PDB entry 4C0B | X-ray diffraction, 2.77 A resolution | chains B and D

[Chain B]
Protein: mRNA cleavage and polyadenylation factor CLP1
From: Saccharomyces cerevisiae
UniProtKB: Q08685 (CLP1_YEAST); numbering as in UniProt (aligned over 1-445)
Chain sequence (446 residues; row label = number of the first residue in the row):
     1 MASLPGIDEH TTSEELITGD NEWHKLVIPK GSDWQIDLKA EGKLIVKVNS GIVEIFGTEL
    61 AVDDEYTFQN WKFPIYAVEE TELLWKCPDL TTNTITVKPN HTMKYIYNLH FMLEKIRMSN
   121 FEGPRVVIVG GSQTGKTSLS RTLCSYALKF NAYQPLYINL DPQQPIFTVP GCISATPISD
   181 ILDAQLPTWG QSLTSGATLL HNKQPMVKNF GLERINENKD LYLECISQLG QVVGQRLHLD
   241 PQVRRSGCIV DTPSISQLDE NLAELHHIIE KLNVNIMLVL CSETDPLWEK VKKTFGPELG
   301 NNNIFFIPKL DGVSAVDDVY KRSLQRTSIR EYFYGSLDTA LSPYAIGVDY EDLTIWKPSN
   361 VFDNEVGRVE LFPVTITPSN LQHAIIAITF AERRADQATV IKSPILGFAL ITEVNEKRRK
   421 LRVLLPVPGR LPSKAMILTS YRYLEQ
Not modelled in the structure: 1-16
Sequence notes: expression tag (446)
UniProt features mapped onto this chain:
  - binding site (ATP): D33, K72, Q133 to S138
  - mutagenesis: K136 (K136A: Completely abolishes interaction with PCF11. No effect on growth; when associated with A-137), T137 (T137A: Completely abolishes interaction with PCF11. No effect on growth; when associated with A-136), D161 (D161A: Compromises interaction with PCF11. No effect on growth)
Bound ions: Mg2+: T137 (together with ATP)
Residues lining bound ligands: ATP (adenosine-5'-triphosphate): D33, Q35, F56, K72, F73, P74, N100, G131, S132, Q133, T134, G135, K136, T137, S138, D161, S254, D311, G312, V313, S314, V316, Y320, K321

[Chain D]
Protein: PCF11P
From: Saccharomyces cerevisiae
UniProtKB: N1P6M1 (N1P6M1_YEASX); residue numbers follow UniProt; this construct covers 454-563
Chain sequence (110 residues; row label = number of the first residue in the row):
   454 GSQNTANTGI SNSNLNTTTT RKNIQSRNWY LSDSQWAAFK DDEITSTKHK NDYTDPHANK
   514 NIDKSALNIH ADENDEGSVD NTLGSDRSNE LEIRGKYVVV PETSQDMAFK
Not modelled in the structure: 454-459, 470-474, 501-563

[Chain B / chain D interface]
Residue-residue contacts (106; chain B residue first):
  Q154(B) - D494(D)
  Q154(B) - D495(D)  hydrogen bond
  T168(B) - Y483(D)
  A175(B) - W489(D)
  P177(B) - D494(D)
  S179(B) - D494(D)  hydrogen bond
  S179(B) - T498(D)
  Q191(B) - R480(D)  hydrogen bond
  S192(B) - R480(D)  hydrogen bond (backbone-side chain)
  S192(B) - Y483(D)
  L193(B) - R480(D)
  L193(B) - N481(D)  hydrogen bond (backbone-backbone)
  L193(B) - I497(D)  hydrophobic
  T194(B) - Q478(D)  hydrogen bond
  T194(B) - S479(D)
  T194(B) - R480(D)
  T194(B) - N481(D)
  S195(B) - Q478(D)
  S195(B) - S479(D)  hydrogen bond (side chain-backbone)
  S195(B) - N481(D)  hydrogen bond (backbone-side chain)
  G196(B) - Q478(D)  hydrogen bond (backbone-side chain)
  A197(B) - Q478(D)  hydrogen bond (backbone-side chain)
  T198(B) - Q478(D)
  H201(B) - I497(D)
  H201(B) - T498(D)
  H201(B) - T500(D)  hydrogen bond
  N202(B) - I497(D)
  Q204(B) - L484(D)
  Q204(B) - W489(D)  hydrogen bond (backbone-side chain)
  Q204(B) - F492(D)
  Q204(B) - I497(D)
  P205(B) - Y483(D)  hydrophobic
  P205(B) - W489(D)
  M206(B) - L484(D)
  M206(B) - S485(D)
  M206(B) - D486(D)
  M206(B) - W489(D)  hydrophobic
  K208(B) - D486(D)  salt bridge
  V232(B) - D486(D)
  V232(B) - W489(D)  hydrophobic
  Q235(B) - A490(D)
  R236(B) - W489(D)  hydrogen bond (side chain-backbone)
  R236(B) - A490(D)
  R236(B) - F492(D)  hydrogen bond (side chain-backbone)
  R236(B) - D494(D)  salt bridge
  L239(B) - A490(D)
  L239(B) - A491(D)
  L239(B) - K493(D)  hydrogen bond (backbone-side chain)
  D240(B) - F492(D)
  Q242(B) - D495(D)
  E331(B) - R480(D)  hydrogen bond (backbone-side chain)
  Y332(B) - R480(D)  hydrogen bond (backbone-side chain)
  Y332(B) - Y483(D)
  Y334(B) - L468(D)
  G335(B) - R480(D)
  L341(B) - Q478(D)
  L341(B) - R480(D)
  S342(B) - N467(D)
  S342(B) - L468(D)
  S342(B) - N469(D)  hydrogen bond
  S342(B) - I477(D)
  S342(B) - Q478(D)  hydrogen bond (backbone-backbone)
  S342(B) - S479(D)  hydrogen bond (backbone-side chain)
  P343(B) - S466(D)
  P343(B) - N467(D)
  P343(B) - L468(D)  hydrogen bond (backbone-backbone)
  Y344(B) - S466(D)
  Y344(B) - N467(D)
  A345(B) - S464(D)
  A345(B) - N465(D)
  A345(B) - S466(D)  hydrogen bond (backbone-backbone)
  A345(B) - L468(D)  hydrophobic
  I346(B) - N465(D)
  G347(B) - N465(D)
  I388(B) - W482(D)  hydrophobic
  F390(B) - Y483(D)
  F390(B) - L484(D)
  F390(B) - S485(D)
  P404(B) - D486(D)
  I405(B) - Y483(D)
  L406(B) - W482(D)
  L406(B) - Y483(D)  hydrogen bond (backbone-backbone)
  G407(B) - W482(D)
  F408(B) - Y483(D)  hydrophobic
  E413(B) - N460(D)
  N415(B) - N460(D)
  R418(B) - N460(D)
  R418(B) - T461(D)  hydrogen bond
  K420(B) - N460(D)
  L421(B) - N460(D)  hydrogen bond (backbone-side chain)
  R422(B) - N460(D)
  R422(B) - I463(D)
  R422(B) - S464(D)  hydrogen bond (side chain-backbone)
  R422(B) - N465(D)  hydrogen bond
  R422(B) - L468(D)
  L424(B) - L468(D)  hydrophobic
  P426(B) - S479(D)
  P426(B) - R480(D)
  P426(B) - W482(D)  hydrophobic
  V427(B) - R480(D)
  V427(B) - W482(D)
  P428(B) - N467(D)
  P428(B) - S479(D)
  P432(B) - W482(D)  hydrophobic
  Q446(B) - I463(D)
  Q446(B) - L468(D)
Also at the interface, not in a pair above, chain B (62 interface residues in all): L156, F167, V207, V233, R330, A340, L425
Also at the interface, not in a pair above, chain D (30 interface residues in all): G462

[In short]
Chain B and chain D form an interface of 62 and 30 residues respectively; the contacts include 27 hydrogen
bonds and 2 salt bridges. Among the polar pairs are K208(B)-D486(D), R236(B)-D494(D) and Q154(B)-D495(D).
Chain B binds ATP.
Here chain B is mRNA cleavage and polyadenylation factor CLP1 and chain D is PCF11P, both from Saccharomyces
cerevisiae. Entry 4C0B (Structure of wild-type Clp1p-Pcf11p (454 -563) complex) was determined by X-ray
diffraction, deposited together with 4C0H.
